7MDX - chains A and C of the 5 polymer chains in the assembly; structure by electron microscopy, 3.80 A resolution.

== Chain A ==
Protein: Lipoprotein-releasing system transmembrane protein LolC
Source organism: Escherichia coli
UniProtKB: P0ADC3 (LOLC_ECOLI); residues 2-394 here = UniProt positions 2-394
Chain sequence (393 residues; numbered 2 to 394; the number before each row is that of its first residue):
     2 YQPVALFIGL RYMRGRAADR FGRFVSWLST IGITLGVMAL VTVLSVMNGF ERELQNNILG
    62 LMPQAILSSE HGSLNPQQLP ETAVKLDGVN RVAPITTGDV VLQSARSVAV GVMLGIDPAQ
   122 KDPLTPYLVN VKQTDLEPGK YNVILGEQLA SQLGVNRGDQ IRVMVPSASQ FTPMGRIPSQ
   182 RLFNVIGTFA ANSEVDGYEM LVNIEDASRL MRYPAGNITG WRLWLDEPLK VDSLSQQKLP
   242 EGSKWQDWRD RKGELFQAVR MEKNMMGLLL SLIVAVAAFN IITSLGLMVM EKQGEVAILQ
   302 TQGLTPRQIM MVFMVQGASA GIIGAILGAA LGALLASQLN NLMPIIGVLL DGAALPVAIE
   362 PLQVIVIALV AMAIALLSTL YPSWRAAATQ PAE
Small-molecule neighbours: (2R)-2-(tridecanoyloxy)propyl hexadecanoate (ZM5): T43, V44, V47, M48, F51, E263, M266, M267, L269, L270, L273, L336
From the paper describing this entry:
  - binding site for (2R)-2-(tridecanoyloxy)propyl hexadecanoate: V44, V47, M48, F51
  - binding site for pentadecanoic acid: M266
  - mutagenesis - F51N, M266N: unchanged binding to Lpp
  - mutagenesis - F51N: decreased catalytic activity
  - mutagenesis - E263A, E263K: abolished binding to Lpp
  - mutagenesis - E263A, E263K: decreased catalytic activity (ATPase activity)

== Chain C ==
Protein: Lipoprotein-releasing system ATP-binding protein LolD
Source organism: Escherichia coli
Notes: EC 7.6.2.-
UniProtKB: P75957 (LOLD_ECOLI); residues 4-221 here = UniProt positions 4-221
Chain sequence (218 residues; row label = number of the first residue in the row):
     4 ILLQCDNLCK RYQEGSVQTD VLHNVSFSVG EGEMMAIVGS SGSGKSTLLH LLGGLDTPTS
    64 GDVIFNGQPM SKLSSAAKAE LRNQKLGFIY QFHHLLPDFT ALENVAMPLL IGKKKPAEIN
   124 SRALEMLKAV GLDHRANHRP SELSGGERQR VAIARALVNN PRLVLADEPT GNLDARNADS
   184 IFQLLGELNR LQGTAFLVVT HDLQLAKRMS RQLEMRDG
UniProt features mapped onto this chain:
  - binding site (ATP): G42 to S49
  - mutagenesis: G42 (G42D: Loss of lipoprotein release when overexpressed)
From the paper describing this entry:
  - mutagenesis - E171Q: abolished binding to Lpp

== Interface between chain A and chain C ==
Pairs across the interface - 38 pairs, chain A then chain C:
  Y2(A) - E106(C)
  Y2(A) - L113(C)
  Y2(A) - K117(C)  hydrogen bond (backbone-side chain)
  P4(A) - K117(C)
  F8(A) - E106(C)
  I9(A) - F102(C)  hydrophobic
  I9(A) - M110(C)  hydrophobic
  R12(A) - F102(C)
  Y13(A) - D101(C)
  R17(A) - D101(C)
  R17(A) - S144(C)
  K293(A) - D101(C)  salt bridge
  E296(A) - L99(C)
  E296(A) - P100(C)
  E296(A) - D101(C)
  A298(A) - Y93(C)
  I299(A) - H97(C)
  I299(A) - L98(C)
  I299(A) - L99(C)
  I299(A) - R158(C)
  L300(A) - M110(C)  hydrophobic
  Q301(A) - R85(C)  hydrogen bond (backbone-side chain)
  T302(A) - L58(C)
  T302(A) - R85(C)
  T302(A) - Y93(C)  hydrogen bond
  Q303(A) - N86(C)
  Q303(A) - M110(C)
  Q303(A) - P111(C)
  Q303(A) - R158(C)
  G304(A) - A82(C)
  G304(A) - N86(C)
  L305(A) - I114(C)  hydrophobic
  T306(A) - A82(C)
  P307(A) - S78(C)
  Q391(A) - L58(C)
  E394(A) - H53(C)  salt bridge
  E394(A) - L58(C)
  E394(A) - Y93(C)
Other interface residues (no listed pair), chain C (23 interface residues in all): A79, F91

== Overview ==
21 residues of chain A and 23 residues of chain C are in contact, with 3 hydrogen bonds and 2 salt bridges.
Among the polar pairs are K293(A)-D101(C), E394(A)-H53(C) and Y2(A)-K117(C). The paper reports a binding site
for (2R)-2-(tridecanoyloxy)propyl hexadecanoate at V44(A), V47(A) and M48(A) among others; E263A and E263K of
chain A abolish binding to Lpp; 5 substitutions were tested in all.
Here chain A is Lipoprotein-releasing system transmembrane protein LolC and chain C is Lipoprotein-releasing
system ATP-binding protein LolD, both from Escherichia coli. Entry 7MDX (LolCDE nucleotide-free) was
determined by electron microscopy together with 7MDY from the same study.
